PDB entry 5FTH | X-ray diffraction, 2.90 A resolution | chains A and B

[Chain A (and B)]
Name: Glutamate receptor 2
Source organism: Rattus norvegicus
Notes: fragment: ligand binding domain; chain B of this document is another copy of the same molecule, construct and numbering; everything in this record applies to it too
Reference sequence: P19491 (GRIA2_RAT); residues 383-775 here correspond to UniProt positions 404-796 (UniProt number = residue number + 21)
Sequence (291 residues; numbered 362 to 775; 123 numbers in that range are skipped by the numbering (no residue carries them; nothing is unmodelled there); the number before each row is that of its first residue):
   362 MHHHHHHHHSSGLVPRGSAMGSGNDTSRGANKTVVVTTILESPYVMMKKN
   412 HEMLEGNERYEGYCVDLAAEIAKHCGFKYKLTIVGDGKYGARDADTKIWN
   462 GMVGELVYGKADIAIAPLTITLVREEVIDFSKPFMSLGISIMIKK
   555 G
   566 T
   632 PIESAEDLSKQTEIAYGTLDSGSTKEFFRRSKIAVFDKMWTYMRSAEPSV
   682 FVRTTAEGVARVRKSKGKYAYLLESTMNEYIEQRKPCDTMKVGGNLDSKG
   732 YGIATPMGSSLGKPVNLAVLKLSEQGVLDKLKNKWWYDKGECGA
Disordered / not traced: 362-392, 411, 454-456, 675-680, 774-775 (chain B: 362-392, 409-411, 678-680, 697-699, 774-775)
Disulfide bonds: C718-C773
Differences from the reference sequence: expression tag (362-382); engineered mutation R389 (Gly410 in P19491), G390 (Leu411 in P19491), A391 (Glu412 in P19491), M738 (Lys759 in P19491), K744 (Thr765 in P19491); linker (555, 566)
Metal / ion sites: Zn2+ site 1: H412 (shared with D454(B) of chain B); Zn2+ site 2: E431, H435 (shared with 1 residue of chain C)
Small-molecule neighbours: glutamic acid (GLU): Y450, P478, L479, T480, R485, L650, G653, S654, T655, L704, E705, M708, Y732
UniProt features mapped onto this chain:
  - binding site (L-glutamate): P478, T480, R485, S654, T655, E705
  - site: R453 (Interaction with the cone snail toxin Con-ikot-ikot), I633 (Crucial to convey clamshell closure to channel opening), R660 (Interaction with the cone snail toxin Con-ikot-ikot), K752 (Interaction with the cone snail toxin Con-ikot-ikot)
  - glycosylation (N-linked (GlcNAc...) asparagine): N385, N392
  - modified residue (Phosphoserine): S662, S696
What the authors report for this chain:
  - mutagenesis - K738M: increased binding to lithium (from molecular simulation)
  - mutagenesis - K738M: unchanged expression
  - mutagenesis - E486A/K493A/N747A (almost 10-fold): decreased signaling

[How chain A and chain B interact]
Residue-residue contacts (34):
  I481(A) with L751(B), hydrophobic
  T482(A) with L751(B); E755(B)
  L483(A) with L748(B); K752(B); E755(B), hydrogen bond (backbone-side chain)
  E486(A) with K493(B), salt bridge; K744(B), salt bridge; N747(B), hydrogen bond; L748(B); L751(B)
  E487(A) with L748(B)
  I489(A) with K744(B), hydrogen bond (backbone-side chain)
  D490(A) with K744(B), salt bridge
  F491(A) with K493(B), hydrogen bond (backbone-side chain)
  S492(A) with K493(B)
  K493(A) with E486(B), salt bridge; F491(B), hydrogen bond (side chain-backbone); S492(B)
  P494(A) with P494(B)
  K744(A) with E486(B), salt bridge; I489(B), hydrogen bond (side chain-backbone); D490(B), salt bridge; M738(B)
  N747(A) with E486(B), hydrogen bond
  L748(A) with L483(B); E487(B)
  L751(A) with I481(B), hydrophobic; T482(B); E486(B)
  K752(A) with L483(B)
  E755(A) with I481(B); T482(B); L483(B), hydrogen bond (side chain-backbone)
Interface residues without a listed pair, chain A (18 interface residues in all): M738

[Summary]
The chain A/chain B interface involves 18 residues from each chain, with 8 hydrogen bonds and 6 salt bridges.
Among the polar pairs are E486(A)-K493(B), E486(A)-K744(B) and D490(A)-K744(B). Ligands of chain A: glutamic
acid. The paper reports that K738M of chain A increases binding to lithium; E486A/K493A/N747A of chain A
reduce signaling.
Both chains are Glutamate receptor 2 (Rattus norvegicus). Entry 5FTH (Crystal structure of the GluA2
K738M-T744K LBD in complex with glutamate (zinc form)) was determined by X-ray diffraction (same publication
as 5FTI).
